9AS4 - chains B and E of the 5 polymer chains in the assembly; structure by electron microscopy, 3.06 A resolution.

Chain B:
Protein: G subunit q (Gi2-mini-Gq chimeric)
From: Homo sapiens
Amino-acid sequence (246 residues; each row starts with the number of its first residue):
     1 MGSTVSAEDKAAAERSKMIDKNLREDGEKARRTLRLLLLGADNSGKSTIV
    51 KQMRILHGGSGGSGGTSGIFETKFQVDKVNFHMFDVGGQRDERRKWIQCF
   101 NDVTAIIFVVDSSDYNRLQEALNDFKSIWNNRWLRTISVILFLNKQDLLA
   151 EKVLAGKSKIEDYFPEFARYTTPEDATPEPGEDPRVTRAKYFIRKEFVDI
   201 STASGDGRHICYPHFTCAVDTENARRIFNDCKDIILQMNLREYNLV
Disordered / not traced: 1-3, 55-65, 174-181

Chain E:
Protein: single chain Fab (svFv16)
From: Homo sapiens
Notes: antibody fragment or engineered binder
Amino-acid sequence (267 residues; each row starts with the number of its first residue; note: 5 numbers in that range are skipped by the numbering (no residue carries them; nothing is unmodelled there); a row labelled like 119A-119Q holds insertion residues (119A, then the next letters in order)):
     1 DVQLVESGGGLVQPGGSRKLSCSASGFAFSSFGMHWVRQAPEKGLEWVAY
    51 ISSGSGTIYYADTVKGRFTISRDDPKNTLFLQMTSLRSEDTAMYYCVRSI
   101 YYYGSSPFDFWGQGTTLTV
119A-119Q SSGGGGSGGGGSGGGGS
   125 DIVMTQATSSVPVTPGESVSISCRSSKSLLHSNGNTYLYWFLQRPGQSPQ
   175 LLIYRMSNLASGVPDRFSGSGSGTAFTLTISRLEAEDVGVYYCMQHLEYP
   225 LTFGAGTKLELKAAALEVLFQGPHHHHHHHH
Disordered / not traced: 1, 36, 119A-119Q, 236-255
Disulfides: Cys22-Cys96, Cys147-Cys217

How chain B and chain E interact:
Residue-residue contacts (20; chain B residue first):
  Thr4(B) with His155(E)
  Ser6(B) with His155(E); Asn157(E), hydrogen bond; Tyr161(E), hydrogen bond
  Ala7(B) with Leu221(E); Tyr223(E), hydrophobic
  Glu8(B) with Tyr101(E); Pro107(E); Tyr161(E); Tyr163(E), hydrogen bond; Arg179(E), salt bridge; His220(E), salt bridge
  Ala11(B) with Tyr101(E), hydrophobic
  Ala12(B) with Tyr101(E)
  Glu14(B) with Ser52(E), hydrogen bond; Thr57(E), hydrogen bond
  Arg15(B) with Ile100(E); Tyr101(E); Tyr102(E)
  Met18(B) with Ser53(E)
Other interface residues (no listed pair), chain B (11 interface residues in all): Val5, Lys10
Other interface residues (no listed pair), chain E (19 interface residues in all): Ser31, Tyr50, Gly54, Tyr59

In short:
11 residues of chain B face 19 of chain E across their interface; the contacts include 5 hydrogen bonds and 2
salt bridges. Among the polar pairs are Glu8(B)-Arg179(E), Glu8(B)-His220(E) and Ser6(B)-Asn157(E).
Here chain B is G subunit q (Gi2-mini-Gq chimeric) and chain E is single chain Fab (svFv16), both from Homo
sapiens. Entry 9AS4 (Global reconstruction of 5-HT2AR bound to LSD in complex with a mini-Gq protein and
scFv16 obtained ...) was determined by electron microscopy, deposited together with 9ARY, 9AS0, 9AS2, 9AS6,
9AS8 and 9ASA.
